1TJ0 - chain A; structure by X-ray diffraction, 2.10 A resolution.

Chain A:
Molecule: Bifunctional putA protein
Source organism: Escherichia coli
Notes: EC 1.5.99.8; fragment: proline dehydrogenase domain (residues 86-669)
UniProtKB: P09546 (PUTA_ECOLI); residue numbers follow UniProt; this construct covers 86-669
Sequence (602 residues; each row starts with the number of its first residue):
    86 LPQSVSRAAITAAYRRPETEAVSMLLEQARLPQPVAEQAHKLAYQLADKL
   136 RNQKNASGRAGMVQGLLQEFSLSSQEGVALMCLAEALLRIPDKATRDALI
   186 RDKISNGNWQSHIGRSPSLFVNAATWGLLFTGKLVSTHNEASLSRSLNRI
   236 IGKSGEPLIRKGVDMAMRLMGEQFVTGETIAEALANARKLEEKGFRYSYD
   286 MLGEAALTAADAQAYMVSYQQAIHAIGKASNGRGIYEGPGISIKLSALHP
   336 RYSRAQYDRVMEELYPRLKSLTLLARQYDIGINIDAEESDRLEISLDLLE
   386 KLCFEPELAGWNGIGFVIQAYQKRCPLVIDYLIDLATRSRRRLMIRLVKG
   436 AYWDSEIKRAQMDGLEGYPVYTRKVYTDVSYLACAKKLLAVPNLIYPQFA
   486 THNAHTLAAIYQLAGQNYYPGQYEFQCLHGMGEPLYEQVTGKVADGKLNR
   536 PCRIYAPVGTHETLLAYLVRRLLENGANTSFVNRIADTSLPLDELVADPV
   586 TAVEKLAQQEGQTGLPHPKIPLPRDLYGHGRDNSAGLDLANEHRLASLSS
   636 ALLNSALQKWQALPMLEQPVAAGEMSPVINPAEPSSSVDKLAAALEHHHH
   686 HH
Unresolved in the structure: 86-87, 188-241, 611-687
Sequence notes: expression tag (670-687)
Residues lining bound ligands:
  - (2S)-2-hydroxypropanoic acid (2OP): Lys329, Asp370, Ala436, Tyr437, Leu513, Tyr540, Tyr552, Arg555, Arg556
  - FAD (flavin-adenine dinucleotide): Asp370, Ala371, Val402, Gln404, Tyr406, Arg431, Val433, Lys434, Gly435, Ala436, Tyr437, Trp438, Tyr456, Thr457, Arg458, Lys459, Thr462, Asp463, Ala485, Thr486, His487, Asn488, Thr491, Gln511, Cys512, Leu513, Tyr540, Arg556, Glu559, Thr564, Ser565, Phe566
Reported in the primary citation:
  - binding site for flavin-adenine dinucleotide: Arg431
  - binding site for (2S)-2-hydroxypropanoic acid: Lys329, Tyr437, Arg555, Arg556
  - catalytic residues: Lys329, Tyr437 (proposed by the authors, not directly observed)
  - mutagenesis - L432P (5-fold): decreased catalytic activity
  - mutagenesis - L432P: decreased stability

Overview:
Chain A binds flavin-adenine dinucleotide and (2S)-2-hydroxypropanoic acid. From the paper: catalytic residues
Lys329 and Tyr437; L432P reduces catalytic activity.
Chain A is Bifunctional putA protein (Escherichia coli); the structure, Crystal structure of E. coli PutA
proline dehydrogenase domain (residues 86-669) co-crystallized with L-lactate, was determined by X-ray
diffraction together with 1TIW, 1TJ1 and 1TJ2 from the same study.
